4ELF - chain A; structure by X-ray diffraction, 2.30 A resolution.

# Chain A
Molecule: Dihydrofolate reductase
Organism: Bacillus anthracis
Notes: EC 1.5.1.3
UniProt: Q81R22 (Q81R22_BACAN); residue numbers follow UniProt; this construct covers 1-162
Amino-acid sequence (166 residues; numbered 1 to 166; the number before each row is that of its first residue):
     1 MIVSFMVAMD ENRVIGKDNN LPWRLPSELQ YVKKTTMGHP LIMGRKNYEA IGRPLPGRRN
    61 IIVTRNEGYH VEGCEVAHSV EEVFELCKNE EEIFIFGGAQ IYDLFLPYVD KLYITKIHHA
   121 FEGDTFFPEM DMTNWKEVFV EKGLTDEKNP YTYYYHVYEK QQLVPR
Differences from the reference sequence: expression tag (163-166)
Bound ions: Ca2+ site 1: Tyr-108, Asp-110; Ca2+ site 2: Glu-147 (shared with 2 residues of chain C)
Residues lining bound ligands: 35I ((2E)-3-{5-[(2,4-diaminopyrimidin-5-yl)methyl]-2,3-dimethoxyphenyl}-1-[(1S)-1-(3,3,3-trifluoropropyl)phthalazin-2(1H)-yl ]prop-2-en-1-one): Met-6, Val-7, Ala-8, Asn-20, Leu-21, Pro-26, Glu-28, Leu-29, Gln-30, Val-32, Lys-33, Asn-47, Ala-50, Ile-51, Arg-53, Leu-55, Pro-56, Arg-58, Phe-96, Tyr-102, Thr-115
From the paper describing this entry:
  - binding site for 35I: Met-6, Val-7, Ala-8, Leu-21, Pro-26, Glu-28, Leu-29, Gln-30, Lys-33, Arg-53, Phe-96, Tyr-102, Thr-115

# Overview
Ligands of chain A: compound 35I. Tyr-108 and Asp-110 coordinate Ca2+ site 1. The paper reports a binding site
for 35I at Met-6, Val-7 and Ala-8 among others.
Chain A is Dihydrofolate reductase (Bacillus anthracis); the structure, Structure-activity relationship guides
enantiomeric preference among potent inhibitors of B. anthracis dihydrofolate reductase, was determined by
X-ray diffraction (same publication as 4ELB, 4ELE, 4ELG and 4ELH).
